5B0Z - chains B and J of the 10 polymer chains in the assembly; structure by X-ray diffraction, 1.99 A resolution.

== Chain B ==
Molecule: Histone H4
From: Homo sapiens
UniProtKB: P62805 (H4_HUMAN); residues 0-102 here correspond to UniProt positions 1-103 (UniProt number = residue number + 1)
Amino-acid sequence (106 residues; each row starts with the number of its first residue; numbers below 1 keep their minus sign (Gly-3 is residue -3)):
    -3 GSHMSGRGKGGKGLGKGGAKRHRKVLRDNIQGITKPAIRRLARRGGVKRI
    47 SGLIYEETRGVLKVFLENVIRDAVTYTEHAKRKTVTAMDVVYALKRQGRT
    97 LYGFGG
Disordered / not traced: -3 to 24
Construct notes: expression tag (-3 to -1)
UniProt features mapped onto this chain:
  - DNA-binding region: Lys16 to Lys20
  - modified residue: Ser1 (N-acetylserine), Arg3 (Asymmetric dimethylarginine), Lys5 (N6-(2-hydroxyisobutyryl)lysine), Lys8 (N6-(2-hydroxyisobutyryl)lysine), Lys12 (N6-(2-hydroxyisobutyryl)lysine), Lys16 (N6-(2-hydroxyisobutyryl)lysine), Lys20 (N6,N6,N6-trimethyllysine), Lys31 (N6-(2-hydroxyisobutyryl)lysine), Lys44 (N6-(2-hydroxyisobutyryl)lysine), Ser47 (Phosphoserine), Tyr51 (Phosphotyrosine), Lys59 (N6-(2-hydroxyisobutyryl)lysine), Lys77 (N6-(2-hydroxyisobutyryl)lysine), Lys79 (N6-(2-hydroxyisobutyryl)lysine), Thr80 (Phosphothreonine), Tyr88 (Phosphotyrosine), Lys91 (N6-(2-hydroxyisobutyryl)lysine)
  - cross-link (Glycyl lysine isopeptide (Lys-Gly)): Lys12 (interchain with G-Cter in SUMO2), Lys20 (interchain with G-Cter in SUMO2), Lys31 (interchain with G-Cter in SUMO2), Lys59 (interchain with G-Cter in SUMO2), Lys79 (interchain with G-Cter in SUMO2), Lys91 (interchain with G-Cter in SUMO2)

== Chain J ==
Molecule: 146-nt DNA strand
From: Homo sapiens
Sequence (146 nucleotides; each row starts with the number of its first residue):
   147 ATCAATATCCACCTGCAGATTCTACCAAAAGTGTATTTGGAAACTGCTCC
   197 ATCAAAAGGCATGTTCAGCTGAATTCAGCTGAACATGCCTTTTGATGGAG
   247 CAGTTTCCAAATACACTTTTGGTAGAATCTGCAGGTGGATATTGAT
Bound ions: Mn2+: DG185, DG186

== Interface between chain B and chain J ==
Pairs across the interface - 11 pairs, chain B then chain J:
  Arg35(B) with DA228(J), salt bridge to the phosphate
  Arg45(B) with DG227(J), hydrogen bond to the sugar; DA228(J), phosphate contact
  Ile46(B) with DG227(J), sugar contact; DA228(J), hydrogen bond to the phosphate
  Ser47(B) with DG227(J), phosphate contact
  Gly48(B) with DG227(J), hydrogen bond to the phosphate
  Arg78(B) with DA248(J), phosphate contact
  Lys79(B) with DA248(J), hydrogen bond to the phosphate
  Thr80(B) with DC247(J), phosphate contact; DA248(J), hydrogen bond to the phosphate
Also at the interface, not in a pair above, chain B (12 interface residues in all): Arg39, Lys44, Tyr51, Lys77
Also at the interface, not in a pair above, chain J (6 interface residues in all): DT226, DA229

== In short ==
12 residues of chain B face 6 of chain J across their interface; the contacts include 5 hydrogen bonds and 1
salt bridge. Polar pairs include Arg45(B)-DG227(J), Ile46(B)-DA228(J) and Gly48(B)-DG227(J). DG185(J) and
DG186(J) coordinate Mn2+. Curated annotation (UniProt) lists a DNA-binding region on chain B.
Here chain B is Histone H4 and chain J is a 146-nt DNA strand, both from Homo sapiens. Entry 5B0Z (The crystal
structure of the nucleosome containing H3.2, at 1.98 A resolution) was determined by X-ray diffraction (same
publication as 5B0Y).
